5HUG - chain A; structure by X-ray diffraction, 1.85 A resolution.

[Chain A]
Name: neuraminidase
Source organism: Influenza A virus (A/American green-winged teal/Washington/195750/2014(H5N1))
Sequence (397 residues; each row starts with the number of its first residue; note: 6 numbers in that range are skipped by the numbering (no residue carries them; nothing is unmodelled there); a row labelled like 412A-412D holds insertion residues (412A, then the next letters in order)):
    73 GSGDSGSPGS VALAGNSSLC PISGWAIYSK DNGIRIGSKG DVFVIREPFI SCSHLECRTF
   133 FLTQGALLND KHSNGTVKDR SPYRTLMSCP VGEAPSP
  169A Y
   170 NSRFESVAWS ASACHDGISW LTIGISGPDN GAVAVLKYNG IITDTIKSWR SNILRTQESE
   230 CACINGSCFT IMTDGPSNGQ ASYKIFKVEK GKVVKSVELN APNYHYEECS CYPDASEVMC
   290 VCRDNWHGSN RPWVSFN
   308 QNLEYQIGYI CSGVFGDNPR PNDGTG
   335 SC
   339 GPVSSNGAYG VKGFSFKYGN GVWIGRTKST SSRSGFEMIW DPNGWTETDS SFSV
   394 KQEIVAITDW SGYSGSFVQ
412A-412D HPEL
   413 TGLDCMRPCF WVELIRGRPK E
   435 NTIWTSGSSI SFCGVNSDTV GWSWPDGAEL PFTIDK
Not modelled in the structure: 73-81
Disulfide bonds: Cys92-Cys417, Cys124-Cys129, Cys183-Cys230, Cys232-Cys237, Cys278-Cys291, Cys280-Cys289, Cys318-Cys336, Cys421-Cys447
Glycans and other covalent adducts: glycan linked to Asn88, Asn146; N-acetylglucosamine (NAG) linked to Asn234
Ion coordination: Ca2+ site 1: Asp293, Gly297, Asp324, Gly345, Tyr347; Ca2+ site 2: Asp379, Asn381, Asp387, Ser389
Reported in the primary citation:
  - Ca2+ coordination: Gly297, Asp324, Gly345, Tyr347, Asp379, Asn381, Asp387, Ser389
  - post-translational modification sites: Asn88, Asn146, Asn234

[Summary]
N-acetylglucosamine is covalently linked to Asn88, Asn146 and Asn234. Asp293, Gly297, Asp324, Gly345 and
Tyr347 coordinate Ca2+ site 1. The Ca2+ site 2 is built by Asp379, Asn381, Asp387 and Ser389. From the paper:
Ca2+ coordination by Gly297, Asp324 and Gly345 among others; modification sites Asn88, Asn146 and Asn234.
Chain A is neuraminidase (Influenza A virus (A/American green-winged teal/Washington/195750/2014(H5N1))); the
structure, The crystal structure of neuraminidase from A/American green-winged teal/Washington/195750/2014
influenza virus, was determined by X-ray diffraction, deposited together with 5HU8, 5HUF, 5HUK, 5HUM and 5HUN.
